Entry 8W1E (X-ray diffraction, 2.90 A resolution); this record covers chains D and K of the 12 polymer chains in the assembly.

[Chain D (and K)]
Molecule: Dps-like protein
Organism: Pseudomonas aeruginosa PAO1
Notes: chain K of this document is another copy of the same molecule, construct and numbering; everything in this record applies to it too
UniProtKB: Q9HUT3 (Q9HUT3_PSEAE); residue numbers follow UniProt; this construct covers 1-177
Sequence (177 residues; each row starts with the number of its first residue):
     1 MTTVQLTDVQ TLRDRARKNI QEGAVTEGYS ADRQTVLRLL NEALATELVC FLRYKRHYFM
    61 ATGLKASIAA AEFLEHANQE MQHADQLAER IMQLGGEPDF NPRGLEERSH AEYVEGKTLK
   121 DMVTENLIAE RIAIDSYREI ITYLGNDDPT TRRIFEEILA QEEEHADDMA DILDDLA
Not modelled in the structure: 1-7
Ion coordination: Fe2+ site 1: E47, E80, E162; Fe2+ site 2: E80, E130, E162, H165
What the authors report for this chain:
  - binding site for sulfate ion: R13, R33, R103
  - conformationally variable residues (order/disorder transition): D8 to S30

[Interface between chain D and chain K]
Contacting residue pairs - 49 pairs, chain D then chain K:
  F51(D) - M81(K)  hydrophobic
  L52(D) - F100(K)
  L52(D) - P102(K)  hydrophobic
  K55(D) - M81(K)
  K55(D) - D85(K)  salt bridge
  K55(D) - F100(K)
  R56(D) - E97(K)  salt bridge
  R56(D) - P98(K)  hydrogen bond (side chain-backbone)
  R56(D) - F100(K)
  F59(D) - D85(K)
  F59(D) - A88(K)  hydrophobic
  F59(D) - E89(K)
  F59(D) - M92(K)
  F59(D) - P98(K)  hydrophobic
  F59(D) - F100(K)  hydrophobic
  M60(D) - M92(K)  hydrophobic
  M60(D) - E97(K)
  M60(D) - P98(K)
  M81(D) - F51(K)  hydrophobic
  M81(D) - K55(K)
  D85(D) - K55(K)  salt bridge
  D85(D) - F59(K)
  A88(D) - F59(K)  hydrophobic
  E89(D) - F59(K)
  M92(D) - F59(K)
  M92(D) - M60(K)  hydrophobic
  E97(D) - R56(K)  salt bridge
  E97(D) - M60(K)
  P98(D) - R56(K)  hydrogen bond (backbone-side chain)
  P98(D) - M60(K)
  D99(D) - Y113(K)
  D99(D) - E115(K)
  F100(D) - L52(K)
  F100(D) - K55(K)
  F100(D) - R56(K)
  F100(D) - F59(K)  hydrophobic
  F100(D) - Y113(K)  hydrogen bond (backbone-side chain)
  N101(D) - Y113(K)  hydrogen bond (backbone-side chain)
  P102(D) - L52(K)  hydrophobic
  P102(D) - P102(K)
  P102(D) - L105(K)  hydrophobic
  P102(D) - Y113(K)
  R103(D) - E106(K)  salt bridge
  L105(D) - P102(K)  hydrophobic
  E106(D) - R103(K)  salt bridge
  Y113(D) - D99(K)
  Y113(D) - F100(K)  hydrogen bond (side chain-backbone)
  Y113(D) - N101(K)  hydrogen bond (side chain-backbone)
  Y113(D) - P102(K)
Other interface residues (no listed pair), chain D (26 interface residues in all): L48, T62, G96, E107, E115
Other interface residues (no listed pair), chain K (24 interface residues in all): L48, T62

[In short]
26 residues of chain D face 24 of chain K across their interface, with 6 hydrogen bonds and 6 salt bridges.
Polar contacts include K55(D)-D85(K), R56(D)-E97(K) and R103(D)-E106(K). E47(D), E80(D) and E162(D) form the
Fe2+ site 1. From the paper: a binding site for sulfate ion at R13(D), R33(D) and R103(D); conformational
variability at D8(D).
Chain D and chain K are both Dps-like protein (Pseudomonas aeruginosa PAO1); the structure, Crystal Structure
of DPS-like protein PA4880 from Pseudomonas aeruginosa (dodecamer), was determined by X-ray diffraction
together with 8W1D and 8W1F from the same study.
